8D0B - chains B and D of the 8 polymer chains in the assembly; structure by electron microscopy, 3.43 A resolution.

== Chain B ==
Name: CST complex subunit STN1
Source organism: Homo sapiens
Reference sequence: Q9H668 (STN1_HUMAN); residues 7-368 here = UniProt positions 7-368
Chain sequence (362 residues; numbered 7 to 368; the number before each row is that of its first residue):
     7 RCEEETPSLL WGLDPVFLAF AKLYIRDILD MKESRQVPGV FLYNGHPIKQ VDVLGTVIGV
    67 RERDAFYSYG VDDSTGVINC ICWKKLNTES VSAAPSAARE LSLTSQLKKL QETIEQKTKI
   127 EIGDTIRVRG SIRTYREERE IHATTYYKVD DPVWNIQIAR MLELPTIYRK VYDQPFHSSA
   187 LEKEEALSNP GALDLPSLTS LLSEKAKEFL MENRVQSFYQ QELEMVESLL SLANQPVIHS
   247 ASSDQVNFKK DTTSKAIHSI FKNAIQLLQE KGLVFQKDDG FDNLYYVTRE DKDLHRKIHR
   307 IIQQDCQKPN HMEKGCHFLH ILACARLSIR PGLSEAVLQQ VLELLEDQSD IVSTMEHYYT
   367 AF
Swiss-Prot annotation at these positions:
  - DNA-binding region: Val57 to Val155 (OB)

== Chain D ==
Name: DNA primase small subunit
Source organism: Homo sapiens
Notes: EC 2.7.7.102
Reference sequence: P49642 (PRI1_HUMAN); residues 2-420 here = UniProt positions 2-420
Chain sequence (419 residues; numbered 2 to 420; the number before each row is that of its first residue):
     2 ETFDPTELPE LLKLYYRRLF PYSQYYRWLN YGGVIKNYFQ HREFSFTLKD DIYIRYQSFN
    62 NQSDLEKEMQ KMNPYKIDIG AVYSHRPNQH NTVKLGAFQA QEKELVFDID MTDYDDVRRC
   122 CSSADICPKC WTLMTMAIRI IDRALKEDFG FKHRLWVYSG RRGVHCWVCD ESVRKLSSAV
   182 RSGIVEYLSL VKGGQDVKKK VHLSEKIHPF IRKSINIIKK YFEEYALVNQ DILENKESWD
   242 KILALVPETI HDELQQSFQK SHNSLQRWEH LKKVASRYQN NIKNDKYGPW LEWEIMLQYC
   302 FPRLDINVSK GINHLLKSPF SVHPKTGRIS VPIDLQKVDQ FDPFTVPTIS FICRELDAIS
   362 TNEEEKEENE AESDVKHRTR DYKKTSLAPY VKVFEHFLEN LDKSRKGELL KKSDLQKDF
Swiss-Prot annotation at these positions:
  - motif: Cys121 to Cys131 (Zinc knuckle motif)
  - active site: Glu44, Asp109, Asp111
  - binding site (a ribonucleoside 5'-triphosphate): Asp109 to Asp111, Ser160 to His166, His315 to Lys318, His324
  - binding site (Mg(2+)): Asp109, Asp111, Asp306
  - binding site (Mn(2+)): Asp109, Asp111, Asp306
  - binding site (Zn(2+)): Cys121, Cys122, Cys128, Cys131

== How chain B and chain D interact ==
Contacting residue pairs (6; chain B residue first):
  Ile64(B) with Thr93(D)
  Gly65(B) with Asn92(D)
  Val66(B) with Asn92(D)
  Ile128(B) with Asn92(D); Val94(D); Lys95(D)
Other interface residues (no listed pair), chain B (5 interface residues in all): Arg67

== Summary ==
The interface between chain B and chain D involves 5 residues on one side and 4 on the other. UniProt lists a
DNA-binding region on chain B; 3 active-site residues, 15 ribonucleoside 5'-triphosphate-binding residues and
3 Mg2+-binding residues on chain D.
Chain B is CST complex subunit STN1 and chain D is DNA primase small subunit, both from Homo sapiens; the
structure, Human CST-DNA polymerase alpha/primase preinitiation complex bound to 4xTEL-foldback template, was
determined by electron microscopy (same publication as 8D0K).
